PDB entry 2ZZD | X-ray diffraction, 1.78 A resolution | chains B and E of the 12 polymer chains in the assembly

Chain B (and E):
Protein: Thiocyanate hydrolase subunit beta
Organism: Thiobacillus thioparus
Notes: EC 3.5.5.8; chain E of this document is another copy of the same molecule, construct and numbering; everything in this record applies to it too
Reference sequence: O66186 (SCNB_THITI); residue numbers follow UniProt; this construct covers 1-157
Chain sequence (157 residues; each row starts with the number of its first residue):
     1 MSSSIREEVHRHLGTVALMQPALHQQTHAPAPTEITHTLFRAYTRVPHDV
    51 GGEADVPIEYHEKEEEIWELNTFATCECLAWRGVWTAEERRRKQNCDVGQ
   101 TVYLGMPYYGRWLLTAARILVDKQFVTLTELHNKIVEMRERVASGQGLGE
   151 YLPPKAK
Not modelled in the structure: 1-2, 156-157 (chain E: 1-3, 155-157)
Residues lining bound ligands: beta-D-fructofuranose (FRU): His10, Arg11, Leu13, Gly14

How chain B and chain E interact:
Contacting residue pairs - 47 pairs, chain B then chain E:
  Glu8(B) with His37(E), salt bridge; Arg41(E), salt bridge
  His12(B) with Arg41(E); Ala42(E); Arg45(E)
  Leu13(B) with Gly51(E)
  Thr15(B) with Thr38(E); Ala42(E)
  Val16(B) with Arg45(E); Glu53(E)
  Met19(B) with Leu39(E), hydrophobic; Ala42(E), hydrophobic; Tyr43(E); Gln100(E)
  Gln20(B) with Leu104(E)
  Pro21(B) with Gln100(E); Thr101(E); Leu104(E)
  His24(B) with His24(E), hydrogen bond
  Gln26(B) with Gln26(E)
  His37(B) with Glu8(E), salt bridge
  Thr38(B) with Arg11(E); Thr15(E)
  Leu39(B) with Met19(E), hydrophobic
  Arg41(B) with Glu8(E), salt bridge; His12(E)
  Ala42(B) with His12(E); Thr15(E); Met19(E), hydrophobic
  Tyr43(B) with Met19(E)
  Arg45(B) with His12(E); Val16(E)
  Gly51(B) with Leu13(E)
  Gly52(B) with Leu13(E)
  Glu53(B) with Val16(E)
  Ala54(B) with Val56(E), hydrophobic
  Asp55(B) with Val56(E); Pro57(E)
  Val56(B) with Ala54(E), hydrophobic; Asp55(E); Val56(E), hydrophobic
  Pro57(B) with Asp55(E)
  Gln100(B) with Met19(E); Pro21(E)
  Thr101(B) with Pro21(E)
  Leu104(B) with Gln20(E); Pro21(E)
Also at the interface, not in a pair above, chain B (28 interface residues in all): Arg11
Also at the interface, not in a pair above, chain E (28 interface residues in all): Gly52

In short:
Chain B and chain E each contribute 28 residues to their interface, with 1 hydrogen bond and 4 salt bridges.
Among the polar pairs are Glu8(B)-His37(E), Glu8(B)-Arg41(E) and His24(B)-His24(E). Bound to chain B:
beta-D-fructofuranose.
Both chains are Thiocyanate hydrolase subunit beta (Thiobacillus thioparus). Entry 2ZZD (Recombinant
thiocyanate hydrolase, air-oxidized form of holo-enzyme) was determined by X-ray diffraction (same publication
as 2DXB and 2DXC).
